PDB entry 2OLR | X-ray diffraction, 1.60 A resolution | chain A

Chain A:
Name: Phosphoenolpyruvate carboxykinase
From: Escherichia coli K12
Notes: EC 4.1.1.49
UniProtKB: P22259 (PPCK_ECOLI); numbering as in UniProt (aligned over 1-540)
Sequence (540 residues; each row starts with the number of its first residue):
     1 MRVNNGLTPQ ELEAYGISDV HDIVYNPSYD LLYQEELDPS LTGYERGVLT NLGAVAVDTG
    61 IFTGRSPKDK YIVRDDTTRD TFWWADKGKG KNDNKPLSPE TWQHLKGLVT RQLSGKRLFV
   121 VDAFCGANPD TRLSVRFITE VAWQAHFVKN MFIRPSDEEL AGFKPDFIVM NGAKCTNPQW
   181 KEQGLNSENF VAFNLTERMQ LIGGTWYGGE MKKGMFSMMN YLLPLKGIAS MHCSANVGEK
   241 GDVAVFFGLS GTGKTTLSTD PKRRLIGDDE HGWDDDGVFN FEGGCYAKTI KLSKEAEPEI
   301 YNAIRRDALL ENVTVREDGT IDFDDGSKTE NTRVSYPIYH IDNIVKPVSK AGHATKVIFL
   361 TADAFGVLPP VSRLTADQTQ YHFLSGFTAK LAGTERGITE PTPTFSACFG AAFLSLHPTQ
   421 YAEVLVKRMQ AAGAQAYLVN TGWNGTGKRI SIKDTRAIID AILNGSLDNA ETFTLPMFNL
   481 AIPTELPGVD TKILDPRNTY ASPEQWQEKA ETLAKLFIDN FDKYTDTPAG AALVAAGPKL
Disordered / not traced: 1-5
Curated features (UniProtKB/Swiss-Prot):
  - binding site (substrate): Arg65, Tyr207, Lys213, Arg333
  - binding site (Ca(2+)): Lys149, Asn150, Phe152, Gly283
  - binding site (ATP): Lys213, His232, Gly248 to Thr256, Glu297, Arg333, Arg449, Ile450, Thr455
  - binding site (Mn(2+)): Lys213, His232, Asp269
  - modified residue (N6-acetyllysine): Lys87, Lys523
  - mutagenesis: Arg65 (R65Q: Slightly lower catalytic efficiency compared to wild-type and the affinity binding for OAA is 330-fold higher than for wild-type), Asp268 (D268N: In PCK51; altered-activity mutant that catalyzes the conversion from oxaloacetate to pyruvate (OAA decarboxylase activity)), Gly284 (G284S: In PCK53; shows reduced-activity)
Bound ions: Mg2+: Thr255 (together with ATP)
Ligand contacts:
  - ATP (adenosine-5'-triphosphate): His232, Leu249, Ser250, Gly251, Thr252, Gly253, Lys254, Thr255, Thr256, Leu257, Asp269, Tyr286, Lys288, Ile290, Glu297, Arg333, Thr441, Arg449, Ile450, Ser451, Ile452, Thr455
  - carbon dioxide (CO2), molecule 1: Arg65, Tyr207, Gly209, Lys212, Lys213, Tyr286
  - carbon dioxide (CO2), molecule 2: Arg65, Lys213, His232, Ser250, Asp269, Phe413

Summary:
Ligands of chain A: carbon dioxide and ATP. From UniProt: 4 substrate-binding residues, 4 Ca2+-binding
residues, 16 ATP-binding residues and 3 Mn2+-binding residues.
Chain A is Phosphoenolpyruvate carboxykinase (Escherichia coli K12); the structure, Crystal structure of
Escherichia coli phosphoenolpyruvate carboxykinase complexed with carbon dioxide, Mg2+, ATP, was determined by
X-ray diffraction, deposited together with 2OLQ.
